PDB entry 9ITB | electron microscopy, 2.89 A resolution | chains A and N of the 5 polymer chains in the assembly

== Chain A ==
Name: engineered miniGaq
Organism: Homo sapiens
Chain sequence (362 residues; numbered 7 to 394; 26 numbers in that range are skipped by the numbering (no residue carries them; nothing is unmodelled there); the number before each row is that of its first residue):
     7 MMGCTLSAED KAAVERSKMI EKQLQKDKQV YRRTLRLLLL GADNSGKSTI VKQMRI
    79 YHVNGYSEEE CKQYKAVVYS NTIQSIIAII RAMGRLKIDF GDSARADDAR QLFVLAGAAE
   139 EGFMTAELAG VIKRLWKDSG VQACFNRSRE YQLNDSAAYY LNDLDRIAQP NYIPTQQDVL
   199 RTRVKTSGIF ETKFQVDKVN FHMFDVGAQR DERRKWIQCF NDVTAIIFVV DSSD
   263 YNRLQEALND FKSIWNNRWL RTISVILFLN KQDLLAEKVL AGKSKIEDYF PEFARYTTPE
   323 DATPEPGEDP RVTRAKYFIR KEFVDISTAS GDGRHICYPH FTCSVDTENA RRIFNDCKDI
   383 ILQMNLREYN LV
Disordered / not traced: 7-14, 79-203, 263

== Chain N ==
Name: Nb35
Organism: Lama glama
Chain sequence (161 residues; each row starts with the number of its first residue; numbers below 1 keep their minus sign (Met-21 is residue -21)):
   -21 MKYLLPTAAA GLLLLAAQPA MAQVQLQESG GGLVQPGGSL RLSCAASGFT FSNYKMNWVR
    39 QAPGKGLEWV SDISQSGASI SYTGSVKGRF TISRDNAKNT LYLQMNSLKP EDTAVYYCAR
    99 CPAPFTRDCF DVTSTTYAYR GQGTQVTVSS AAALEHHHHH H
Disordered / not traced: -21 to 0, 129-139

== Chain A / chain N interface ==
Contacting residue pairs - 14 pairs, chain A then chain N:
  Arg228(A) - Thr113(N)
  Asp229(A) - Thr111(N)
  Asp229(A) - Ser112(N)
  Glu230(A) - Asp109(N)
  Glu230(A) - Thr111(N)  hydrogen bond
  Glu230(A) - Thr113(N)
  Arg231(A) - Asp109(N)  hydrogen bond (backbone-side chain)
  Arg232(A) - Pro100(N)
  Arg232(A) - Asp109(N)  salt bridge
  Asn271(A) - Trp47(N)
  Ser275(A) - Asp106(N)
  Asn279(A) - Asp106(N)  hydrogen bond
  Tyr311(A) - Gly62(N)
  Pro313(A) - Gly62(N)
Also at the interface, not in a pair above, chain A (12 interface residues in all): Gln267, Asn278
Also at the interface, not in a pair above, chain N (14 interface residues in all): Thr61, Ser63, Cys107, Thr114, Tyr115, Tyr117

== In short ==
Chain A and chain N form an interface of 12 and 14 residues respectively, with 3 hydrogen bonds and 1 salt
bridge. Among the polar pairs are Arg232(A)-Asp109(N), Glu230(A)-Thr111(N) and Arg231(A)-Asp109(N).
Here chain A is engineered miniGaq (Homo sapiens) and chain N is Nb35 (Lama glama). Entry 9ITB (LPA-bound
LPAR6 in complex with miniGq) was determined by electron microscopy, deposited together with 9ITE.
